Entry 5LMR (electron microscopy, 4.45 A resolution (low resolution: residue-level contacts below are approximate; hydrogen-bond / salt-bridge calls are withheld)); this record covers chains A and I of the 25 polymer chains in the assembly.

Chain A:
Molecule: 16S rRNA
From: Thermus thermophilus HB8
Sequence (1522 nucleotides; row label = number of the first residue in the row; note: 44 numbers in that range are skipped by the numbering (no residue carries them; nothing is unmodelled there); a row labelled like 189A-189L holds insertion residues (189A, then the next letters in order); numbering starts at 0):
     0 UUUGUUGGAGAGUUUGAUCCUGGCUCAGGGUGAACGCUGGCGGCGUGCCU
    50 AAGACAUGCAAGUCGUGCGGGCCG
    76 CGGGGUUUU
    88 ACUCCG
    96 UGGUCAGCGGCGGACGGGUGAGUAACGCGUGGGU
  129A G
   130 ACCUACCCGGAAGAGGGGGACAACCCGGGGAAACUCGGGCUAAUCCCCCA
   180 UGUGGACCCG
189A-189L CCCCUUGGGGUG
   190 UGUCCAAAGGGCUUU
   216 GCCCGCUUCCGGAUGGGCCCGCGUCCCAUCAGCUAGUUGGUGGGGUAAUG
   266 GCCCACCAAGGCGACGACGGGUAGCCGGUCUGAGAGGAUGGCCGGCCACA
   316 GGGGCACUGAGACACGGGCCCCACUCCUACGGGAGGCAGCAGUUAGGAAU
   366 CUUCCGCAAUGGGCGCAAGCCUGACGGAGCGACGCCGCUUGGAGGAAGAA
   416 GCCCUUCGGGGUGUAAACUCCUGA
   441 ACCCGGGACGAAACCCCC
   460 GA
   470 CGAGGGGA
   479 CUGACGGUACCGGGGUAA
   498 UAGCGCCGGCCAACUCCGUGCCAGCAGCCGCGGUAAUACGGAGGGCGCGA
   548 GCGUUACCCGGAUUCACUGGGCGUAAAGGGCGUGUAGGCGGCCUGGGGCG
   598 UCCCAUGUGAAAGACCACGGCUCAACCGUGGGGGAGCGUGGGAUACGCUC
   648 AGGCUAGACGGUGGGAGAGGGUGGUGGAAUUCCCGGAGUAGCGGUGAAAU
   698 GCGCAGAUACCGGGAGGAACGCCGAUGGCGAAGGCAGCCACCUGGUCCAC
   748 CCGUGACGCUGAGGCGCGAAAGCGUGGGGAGCAAACCGGAUUAGAUACCC
   798 GGGUAGUCCACGCCCUAAACGAUGCGCGCUAGGUCUCUGGGUCU
   848 CCUGGGGGCCGAAGCUAACGCGUUAAGCGCGCCGCCUGGGGAGUACGGCC
   898 GCAAGGCUGAAACUCAAAGGAAUUGACGGGGGCCCGCACAAGCGGUGGAG
   948 CAUGUGGUUUAAUUCGAAGCAACGCGAAGAACCUUACCAGGCCUUGACAU
   998 GCUA
 1001A G
  1002 GGAACCCGGGUGAAAGCCUGGGGUGCCCC
1030A-1030D GCGA
  1031 GGGGAGCCCUAGCACAGGUGCUGCAUGGCCGUCGUCAGCUCGUGCCGUGA
  1081 GGUGUUGGGUUAAGUCCCGCAACGAGCGCAACCCCCGCCGUUAGUUGCCA
  1131 GCGGUUCGGCCGGGCACUCUAACGGGACUGCCCGCG
  1168 AAAGCGGGAGGAAGGAGGGGACGACGUCUGGUCAGCAUGGCCCUUACGGC
  1218 CUGGGCGACACACGUGCUACAAUGCCCACUACAAAGCGAUGCCACCCGGC
  1268 AACGGGGAGCUAAUCGCAAAAAGGUGGGCCCAGUUCGGAUUGGGGUCUGC
  1318 AACCCGACCCCAUGAAGCCGGAAUCGCUAGUAAUCGCGGAUCAGCC
 1363A A
  1364 UGCCGCGGUGAAUACGUUCCCGGGCCUUGUACACACCGCCCGUCACGCCA
  1414 UGGGAGCGGGCUCUACCCGAAGUCGCCGG
1442A-1442B GA
  1443 GCCUA
  1452 C
  1456 GGGCAGGCGCCGAGGGUAGGGCCCGUGACUGGGGCGAAGUCGUAACAAGG
  1506 UAGCUGUACCGGAAGGUGCGGCUGGAUCACCUCCUUUCU
Not modelled in the structure: 0-4, 1543-1544

Chain I:
Name: 30S ribosomal protein S9
From: Thermus thermophilus HB8
Reference sequence: P80374 (RS9_THET8); residue numbers follow UniProt; this construct covers 1-128
Chain sequence (128 residues; each row starts with the number of its first residue):
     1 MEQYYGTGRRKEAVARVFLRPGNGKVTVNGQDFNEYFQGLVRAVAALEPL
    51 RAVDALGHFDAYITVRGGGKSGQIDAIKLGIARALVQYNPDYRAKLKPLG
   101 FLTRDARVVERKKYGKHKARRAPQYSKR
Not modelled in the structure: 1

Interface between chain A and chain I:
Residue-residue contacts (122):
  G942(A) with Gln124(I)
  U943(A) with Gln124(I)
  G966(A) with Lys127(I)
  C967(A) with Arg128(I)
  A968(A) with Arg128(I)
  C1116(A) with Val108(I)
  G1117(A) with Arg104(I); Ala106(I)
  C1118(A) with Arg9(I); Arg83(I); Arg104(I)
  C1119(A) with Arg9(I); Arg83(I)
  G1127(A) with Arg16(I); Arg66(I)
  C1128(A) with Arg16(I); Arg66(I)
  C1129(A) with Arg16(I); Phe18(I); Tyr62(I)
  A1130(A) with Gln3(I); Phe18(I); Arg20(I)
  C1147(A) with Tyr5(I); Thr7(I); Arg16(I)
  U1148(A) with Tyr5(I); Thr7(I); Val14(I)
  C1149(A) with Arg9(I)
  G1178(A) with Arg93(I); Lys97(I)
  A1179(A) with Arg93(I); Lys97(I); Leu102(I); Thr103(I); Arg104(I)
  A1180(A) with Thr103(I)
  G1186(A) with Glu110(I); Lys113(I); Arg120(I)
  G1187(A) with Arg111(I); Lys113(I)
  A1188(A) with Arg111(I); Tyr114(I)
  C1189(A) with Tyr114(I)
  G1231(A) with Ser126(I)
  U1232(A) with Gln124(I); Tyr125(I); Ser126(I)
  G1233(A) with His117(I); Pro123(I); Gln124(I)
  A1248(A) with Tyr36(I); Lys70(I)
  C1249(A) with Tyr36(I); Gly67(I); Gly68(I); Gly69(I); Gln73(I)
  A1250(A) with Glu12(I); Arg66(I); Gly67(I); Gly68(I)
  A1251(A) with Glu12(I); Gly67(I)
  G1291(A) with Gln38(I); Gly39(I); Leu40(I)
  U1292(A) with Gln38(I)
  C1342(A) with Gln124(I); Tyr125(I); Arg128(I)
  G1343(A) with Arg120(I); Arg121(I); Ala122(I); Tyr125(I)
  C1344(A) with Arg120(I); Ala122(I)
  U1345(A) with Arg120(I)
  A1346(A) with Arg107(I); Arg120(I)
  G1347(A) with Arg10(I); Lys11(I); Asp105(I); Arg107(I); Val108(I); Val109(I)
  U1348(A) with Val109(I); Glu110(I)
  A1349(A) with Lys118(I); Arg120(I); Arg121(I)
  A1350(A) with Arg121(I)
  U1351(A) with Lys118(I)
  C1352(A) with Lys118(I)
  C1366(A) with His117(I)
  C1367(A) with Lys112(I); Tyr114(I); Gly115(I); Lys116(I)
  G1368(A) with Arg111(I); Lys112(I); Lys113(I); Tyr114(I)
  C1369(A) with Arg111(I); Lys112(I)
  G1370(A) with Glu12(I); Lys118(I)
  G1371(A) with Lys11(I); Glu12(I); Gly68(I); Gly69(I); Val109(I)
  U1372(A) with Lys11(I); Gly69(I); Lys70(I); Ser71(I); Gly72(I)
  G1373(A) with Lys11(I); Arg42(I); Ser71(I)
Interface residues without a listed pair, chain A (54 interface residues in all): C970, G1131, A1146
Interface residues without a listed pair, chain I (57 interface residues in all): Ala13, Val65, Ala119

In short:
Chain A and chain I form an interface of 54 and 57 residues respectively.
Chain A is 16S rRNA and chain I is 30S ribosomal protein S9, both from Thermus thermophilus HB8; the
structure, Structure of bacterial 30S-IF1-IF3-mRNA-tRNA translation pre-initiation complex(state-2B), was
determined by electron microscopy (same publication as 5LMN, 5LMO, 5LMP, 5LMQ, 5LMS, 5LMT, 5LMU and 5LMV).
